7K6S - chain A; structure by X-ray diffraction, 1.23 A resolution.

[Chain A]
Molecule: Nucleosome-remodeling factor subunit BPTF
From: Homo sapiens
UniProt: Q12830 (BPTF_HUMAN); numbering as in UniProt (aligned over 2917-3037)
Chain sequence (123 residues; numbered 2915 to 3037; the number before each row is that of its first residue):
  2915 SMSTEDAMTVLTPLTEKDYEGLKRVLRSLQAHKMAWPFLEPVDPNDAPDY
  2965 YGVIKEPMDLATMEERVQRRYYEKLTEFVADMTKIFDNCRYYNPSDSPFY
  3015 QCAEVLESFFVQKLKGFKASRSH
Disordered / not traced: 2915-2918, 3036-3037
Differences from the reference sequence: expression tag (2915-2916)
Residues lining bound ligands: VYM ((7-amino-3,4-dihydroquinolin-1(2H)-yl)(cyclopropyl)methanone): Pro2951, Phe2952, Val2956, Asp2960, Ala2961, Tyr2964, Cys3003, Tyr3006, Asn3007, Phe3013
What the authors report for this chain:
  - binding site for VYM: Pro2951, Phe2952, Asn3007, Phe3013

[In short]
Ligands of chain A: compound VYM. The paper reports a binding site for VYM at Pro2951, Phe2952 and Asn3007
among others.
Chain A is Nucleosome-remodeling factor subunit BPTF (Homo sapiens); the structure, Crystal structure of the
bromodomain (BD) of human Bromodomain and PHD finger-containing Transcription Factor (BPTF) bound ..., was
determined by X-ray diffraction, deposited together with 7K6R, 7KDW and 7KDZ.
